4ITF - chain A; structure by X-ray diffraction, 2.84 A resolution.

Chain A:
Molecule: Vitamin D3 receptor
Source organism: Homo sapiens
Notes: fragment: ligand binding domain, residues 118-427; engineered mutation(s): DEL(165-215) mutant
Reference sequence: P11473 (VDR_HUMAN); residue numbers follow UniProt; this construct covers 118-164, 216-427
Sequence (263 residues; row label = number of the first residue in the row; note: 51 numbers in that range are skipped by the numbering (no residue carries them; nothing is unmodelled there)):
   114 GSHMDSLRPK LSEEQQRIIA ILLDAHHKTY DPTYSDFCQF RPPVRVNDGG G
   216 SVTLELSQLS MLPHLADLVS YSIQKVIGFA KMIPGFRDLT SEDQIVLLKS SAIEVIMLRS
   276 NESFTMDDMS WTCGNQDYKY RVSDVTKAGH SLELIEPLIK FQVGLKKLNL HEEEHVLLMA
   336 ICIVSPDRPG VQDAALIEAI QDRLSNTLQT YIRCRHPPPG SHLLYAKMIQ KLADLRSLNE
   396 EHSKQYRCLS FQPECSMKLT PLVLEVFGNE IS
Not modelled in the structure: 114-117, 163-164, 424-427
Construct notes: expression tag (114-117)
Small-molecule neighbours: 1alpha (TFY; (1R,2S,3S,5Z)-5-[(2E)-2-[(1R,3aS,7aR)-7a-methyl-1-[(2R)-6-methyl-6-oxidanyl-heptan-2-yl]-2,3,3a,5,6,7-hexahydro-1H-inden-4-ylidene]ethylidene]-4-methylidene-2-[2-(1,2,3,4-tetrazol-1-yl)ethyl]cyclohexane-1,3-diol): T142, Y143, D144, Y147, F150, L227, L230, L233, V234, Y236, S237, K240, I268, I271, M272, R274, S275, S278, W286, C288, Y295, V300, H305, L309, L313, H397, Y401, L404, L414, V418, F422

In short:
Bound to chain A: 1alpha.
Chain A is Vitamin D3 receptor (Homo sapiens); the structure, Crystal structure of the human vitamin D
receptor ligand binding domain complexed with 1alpha,25-Dihydroxy-2alpha-[2-(1H-tetrazole-1-yl)ethyl]vitamin
D3, was determined by X-ray diffraction, deposited together with 4ITE.
